3EJH - chains A and E; structure by X-ray diffraction, 2.10 A resolution.

== Chain A ==
Molecule: Fibronectin
Organism: Homo sapiens
Notes: fragment: 8-9FnI
Reference sequence: P02751 (FINC_HUMAN); residue numbers follow UniProt; this construct covers 516-608
Sequence (93 residues; numbered 516 to 608; the number before each row is that of its first residue):
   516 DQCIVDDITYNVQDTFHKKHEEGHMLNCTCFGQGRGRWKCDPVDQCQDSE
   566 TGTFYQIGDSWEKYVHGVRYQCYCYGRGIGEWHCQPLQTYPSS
Not modelled in the structure: 607-608
Sequence notes: engineered mutation Gln528 (Asn in P02751), Lys534 (Arg in P02751)
Modified positions: Asn542 (glycosylation site)
Disulfide bonds: Cys518-Cys545, Cys543-Cys555, Cys561-Cys589, Cys587-Cys599
Ligand contacts: N-acetylglucosamine (NAG; 2-acetamido-2-deoxy-beta-D-glucopyranose): Asn542, Cys543, Thr544, Lys554, Cys555, Asp556
UniProt features mapped onto this chain:
  - glycosylation: Asn542 (N-linked (GlcNAc...) (complex) asparagine)

== Chain E ==
Molecule: Collagen type-I a1 chain
Notes: fragment: collagenase site C-terminal peptide
Sequence (23 residues; each row starts with the number of its first residue):
   956 GQRGVVGLPGQRGERGFPGLPGY
Not modelled in the structure: 956-959, 975-978
Modified positions: Pro964 (4-hydroxyproline; HYP); Pro973 (4-hydroxyproline; HYP); Pro976 (4-hydroxyproline; HYP)

== Interface between chain A and chain E ==
Contacting residue pairs (25):
  Asp516(A) - Arg970(E)  salt bridge
  Gln517(A) - Arg970(E)  hydrogen bond (backbone-side chain)
  Lys533(A) - Gln966(E)  hydrogen bond
  His535(A) - Pro964(E)
  His539(A) - Leu963(E)
  His539(A) - Pro964(E)  hydrogen bond (side chain-backbone)
  Leu541(A) - Pro964(E)
  Leu541(A) - Gln966(E)
  Gly549(A) - Arg970(E)  hydrogen bond (backbone-side chain)
  Arg550(A) - Glu969(E)  salt bridge
  Arg550(A) - Arg970(E)  hydrogen bond (backbone-backbone)
  Gly551(A) - Glu969(E)
  Gly551(A) - Arg970(E)
  Arg552(A) - Gly968(E)
  Arg552(A) - Glu969(E)
  Trp553(A) - Arg967(E)
  Trp553(A) - Gly968(E)  hydrogen bond (backbone-backbone)
  Trp553(A) - Glu969(E)
  Lys554(A) - Gln966(E)
  Cys555(A) - Gly965(E)
  Cys555(A) - Gln966(E)  hydrogen bond (backbone-backbone)
  Pro557(A) - Leu963(E)
  Pro557(A) - Pro964(E)
  Pro557(A) - Gly965(E)
  Gln560(A) - Leu963(E)
Other interface residues (no listed pair), chain A (16 interface residues in all): Phe569

== Summary ==
Chain A and chain E form an interface of 16 and 8 residues respectively; the contacts include 7 hydrogen bonds
and 2 salt bridges. Polar pairs include Asp516(A)-Arg970(E), Arg550(A)-Glu969(E) and Gln517(A)-Arg970(E).
Covalently linked N-acetylglucosamine: at Asn542(A).
Chain A is Fibronectin (Homo sapiens) and chain E is Collagen type-I a1 chain; the structure, Crystal
Structure of the Fibronectin 8-9FnI Domain Pair in Complex with a Type-I Collagen Peptide, was determined by
X-ray diffraction.
